PDB entry 6ZEH | X-ray diffraction, 1.30 A resolution | chains A and C

Chain A:
Name: Serine/threonine-protein phosphatase PP1-alpha catalytic subunit, Spectrin alpha chain, non-erythrocytic 1
From: Homo sapiens
Notes: EC 3.1.3.16; engineered mutation(s): N-terminal Vector derived sequence GHMGS
UniProtKB: chimeric construct of P62136, Q13813: residues 7-304 from P62136 (PP1A_HUMAN) positions 7-304 (same numbers); residues 323-337 from Q13813 positions 1025-1039 (UniProt number = residue number + 702)
Sequence (336 residues; each row starts with the number of its first residue):
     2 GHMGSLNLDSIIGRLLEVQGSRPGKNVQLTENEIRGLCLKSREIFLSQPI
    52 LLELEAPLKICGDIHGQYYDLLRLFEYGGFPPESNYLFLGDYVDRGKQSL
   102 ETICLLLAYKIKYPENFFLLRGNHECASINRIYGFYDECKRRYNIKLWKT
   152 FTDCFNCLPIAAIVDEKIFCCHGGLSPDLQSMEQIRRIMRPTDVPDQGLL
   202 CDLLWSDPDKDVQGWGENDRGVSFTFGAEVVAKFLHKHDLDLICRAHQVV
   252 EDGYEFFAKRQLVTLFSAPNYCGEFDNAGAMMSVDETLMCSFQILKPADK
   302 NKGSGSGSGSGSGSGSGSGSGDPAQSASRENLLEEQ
Unresolved in the structure: 2-5, 299-324, 336-337
Differences from the reference sequence: expression tag (2-6); linker (305-322)
Curated features (UniProtKB/Swiss-Prot):
  - active site: His125 (Proton donor)
  - binding site (Mn(2+)): Asp64, His66, Asp92, Asn124, His173, His248
  - modified residue (Phosphoserine): Ser22, Ser327, Ser329
Metal / ion sites: Mn2+ site 1: Asp64, His66, Asp92 (together with phosphate ion); Mn2+ site 2: Asp92, Asn124, His173, His248 (together with phosphate ion)
What the authors report for this chain:
  - binding site for phosphate ion: Ser329
  - catalytic residues: Asp95, His125 (proposed by the authors, not directly observed)
  - mutagenesis - S329A: decreased catalytic activity
  - mutagenesis - L334A: increased catalytic activity

Chain C:
Name: Phosphatase and actin regulator
From: Homo sapiens
Notes: engineered mutation(s): N-terminal Vector derived sequence GPLGS
UniProtKB: Q4VY12 (Q4VY12_HUMAN); residues 516-580 here correspond to UniProt positions 80-144 (UniProt number = residue number - 436)
Sequence (70 residues; numbered 511 to 580; the number before each row is that of its first residue):
   511 GPLGSRKILIRFSDYVEVADAQDYDRRADKPWTRLTAADKAAIRKELNEF
   561 KSTEMEVHELSRHLTRFHRP
Unresolved in the structure: 511-515
Differences from the reference sequence: expression tag (511-515)
What the authors report for this chain:
  - mutagenesis - R544A, F577A (16-fold): decreased binding to Serine/threonine-protein phosphatase PP1-alpha catalytic subunit, Spectrin alpha chain, non-erythrocytic 1 (chain A)

Interface between chain A and chain C:
Pairs across the interface - 100 pairs, chain A then chain C:
  Pro24(A) - Tyr534(C)  hydrophobic
  Arg43(A) - Glu566(C)  salt bridge
  Gln68(A) - Tyr534(C)
  Gln68(A) - Arg536(C)
  Tyr70(A) - Gln532(C)  hydrogen bond (backbone-side chain)
  Tyr70(A) - Tyr534(C)  hydrophobic
  Asp71(A) - Gln532(C)
  Asp71(A) - Tyr534(C)  hydrogen bond
  Asp71(A) - Arg536(C)  salt bridge
  Arg74(A) - Ala529(C)
  Arg74(A) - Asp530(C)  hydrogen bond (side chain-backbone)
  Arg74(A) - Gln532(C)
  Tyr78(A) - Glu527(C)  hydrogen bond
  Tyr78(A) - Val528(C)  hydrogen bond (side chain-backbone)
  Tyr78(A) - Ala529(C)  hydrogen bond (side chain-backbone)
  Arg96(A) - Trp542(C)
  Gly97(A) - Ala538(C)
  Lys98(A) - Arg537(C)
  Lys98(A) - Ala538(C)
  Ala128(A) - Leu557(C)
  Ser129(A) - Lys561(C)  hydrogen bond
  Ser129(A) - Arg576(C)
  Ser129(A) - His578(C)  hydrogen bond
  Arg132(A) - Ile553(C)
  Arg132(A) - Glu556(C)  salt bridge
  Ile133(A) - Pro541(C)
  Ile133(A) - Trp542(C)
  Tyr134(A) - Trp542(C)
  Tyr137(A) - Glu556(C)  hydrogen bond
  Asp138(A) - Pro541(C)
  Lys150(A) - Phe560(C)
  Lys150(A) - Glu564(C)  salt bridge
  Thr153(A) - Met565(C)
  Asn157(A) - Met565(C)  hydrogen bond
  Lys168(A) - Leu519(C)
  Met190(A) - His568(C)
  Met190(A) - Leu570(C)  hydrophobic
  Met190(A) - Ser571(C)  hydrogen bond (backbone-side chain)
  Arg191(A) - His568(C)
  Pro192(A) - Glu566(C)
  Pro192(A) - Val567(C)
  Pro192(A) - His568(C)  hydrogen bond (backbone-backbone)
  Thr193(A) - Ser571(C)
  Thr193(A) - Leu574(C)
  Asp194(A) - Lys561(C)  salt bridge
  Asp194(A) - Thr575(C)
  Asp194(A) - Arg576(C)  hydrogen bond (side chain-backbone)
  Val195(A) - Arg576(C)
  Pro196(A) - Leu574(C)
  Asp197(A) - Arg576(C)
  Leu236(A) - Arg516(C)
  His237(A) - Arg516(C)
  Asp240(A) - Arg516(C)  salt bridge
  Leu241(A) - Arg516(C)  hydrogen bond (backbone-side chain)
  Asp242(A) - Arg516(C)  salt bridge
  Asp242(A) - Ile518(C)
  Asp242(A) - Leu519(C)  hydrogen bond (side chain-backbone)
  Asp242(A) - Ile520(C)  hydrogen bond (side chain-backbone)
  Leu243(A) - Ile520(C)  hydrophobic
  Tyr255(A) - Val526(C)
  Phe257(A) - Phe522(C)  hydrophobic
  Arg261(A) - Phe522(C)
  Pro270(A) - Ala531(C)  hydrophobic
  Pro270(A) - Arg536(C)  hydrogen bond (backbone-side chain)
  Asn271(A) - Arg536(C)  hydrogen bond
  Cys273(A) - Arg536(C)
  Cys273(A) - Arg537(C)
  Gly274(A) - Arg536(C)
  Glu275(A) - Lys540(C)  salt bridge
  Thr288(A) - Arg521(C)  hydrogen bond
  Leu289(A) - Ile520(C)
  Leu289(A) - Arg521(C)  hydrogen bond (backbone-backbone)
  Met290(A) - Arg521(C)
  Cys291(A) - Arg521(C)  hydrogen bond (backbone-backbone)
  Cys291(A) - Phe522(C)
  Cys291(A) - Ser523(C)  hydrogen bond (backbone-backbone)
  Ser292(A) - Ser523(C)
  Phe293(A) - Val526(C)
  Phe293(A) - Glu527(C)  hydrogen bond (backbone-backbone)
  Gln294(A) - Glu527(C)  hydrogen bond
  Ile295(A) - Val526(C)  hydrophobic
  Ile295(A) - Glu527(C)  hydrogen bond (backbone-backbone)
  Ile295(A) - Val528(C)
  Ile295(A) - Ala529(C)  hydrogen bond (backbone-backbone)
  Leu296(A) - Ala529(C)
  Leu296(A) - Asp530(C)
  Lys297(A) - Val528(C)
  Lys297(A) - Ala529(C)  hydrogen bond (backbone-backbone)
  Lys297(A) - Asp530(C)
  Lys297(A) - Ala531(C)  hydrogen bond (backbone-backbone)
  Pro298(A) - Ala531(C)
  Glu331(A) - Arg576(C)  salt bridge
  Leu333(A) - Trp542(C)
  Leu333(A) - Lys550(C)
  Leu334(A) - Lys550(C)
  Leu334(A) - Ile553(C)  hydrophobic
  Leu334(A) - Arg554(C)  hydrogen bond (backbone-side chain)
  Leu334(A) - Leu557(C)  hydrophobic
  Glu335(A) - His578(C)  salt bridge
  Glu335(A) - Arg579(C)  hydrogen bond (side chain-backbone)
Interface residues without a listed pair, chain A (64 interface residues in all): Gly135, Trp149, Asp154, Ile169, Leu201, Asn332
Interface residues without a listed pair, chain C (42 interface residues in all): Lys517, Leu545
Interface features reported in the paper:
  - residue pairs: Glu331(A)-Arg576(C) (salt bridge), Tyr534(C)-Asp71(A), Trp542(C)-Ile133(A), Lys550(C)-Leu333(A), Arg554(C)-Leu334(A) (hydrogen bond), His578(C)-Glu335(A) (hydrogen bond), Arg579(C)-Glu335(A) (backbone contact)
  - interface residues, chain A: Leu333(A), Leu334(A)
  - hot spots on chain C (mutagenesis) - I520A (4-fold), F522A (650 fold), L557A/F560A/L574A (900 fold), L574D (17-fold): decreased binding to Serine/threonine-protein phosphatase PP1-alpha catalytic subunit, Spectrin alpha chain, non-erythrocytic 1 (chain A)

Summary:
64 residues of chain A and 42 residues of chain C are in contact, with 30 hydrogen bonds and 10 salt bridges.
Polar pairs include Arg43(A)-Glu566(C), Asp71(A)-Arg536(C) and Arg132(A)-Glu556(C). The paper describes a salt
bridge between Glu331(A) and Arg576(C); contacts between Tyr534(C) and Asp71(A), Trp542(C) and Ile133(A) and
Lys550(C) and Leu333(A); hydrogen bonds between Arg554(C) and Leu334(A) and His578(C) and Glu335(A). From the
paper: catalytic residues Asp95(A) and His125(A); R544A, F577A and I520A of chain C, among others, reduce
binding to Serine/threonine-protein phosphatase PP1-alpha catalytic subunit, Spectrin alpha chain,
non-erythrocytic 1 (chain A); 8 substitutions were tested in all.
Chain A is Serine/threonine-protein phosphatase PP1-alpha catalytic subunit, Spectrin alpha chain,
non-erythrocytic 1 and chain C is Phosphatase and actin regulator, both from Homo sapiens; the structure,
Structure of PP1-spectrin alpha II chimera [PP1(7-304) + linker (G/S)x9 + spectrin alpha II (1025-1039)] bound
..., was determined by X-ray diffraction, deposited together with 6ZEE, 6ZEG, 6ZEI and 6ZEJ.
